Entry 2V8Q (X-ray diffraction, 2.10 A resolution); this record covers chains A and E of the 3 polymer chains in the assembly.

[Chain A]
Molecule: 5'-amp-activated protein kinase catalytic subunit alpha-1
Source organism: Rattus norvegicus
Notes: EC 2.7.11.1
Reference sequence: P54645 (AAPK1_RAT); residues 396-548 here = UniProt positions 396-548
Amino-acid sequence (157 residues; numbered 392 to 548; the number before each row is that of its first residue):
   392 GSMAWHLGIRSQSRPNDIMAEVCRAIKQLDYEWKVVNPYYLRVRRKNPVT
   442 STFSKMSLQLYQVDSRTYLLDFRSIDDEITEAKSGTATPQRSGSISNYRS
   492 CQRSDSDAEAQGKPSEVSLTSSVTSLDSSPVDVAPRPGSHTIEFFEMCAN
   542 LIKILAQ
Not modelled in the structure: 392, 470-523

[Chain E]
Molecule: 5'-amp-activated protein kinase subunit gamma-1
Source organism: Rattus norvegicus
Reference sequence: P80385 (AAKG1_RAT); residue numbers follow UniProt; this construct covers 1-330
Amino-acid sequence (330 residues; numbered 1 to 330; the number before each row is that of its first residue):
     1 MESVAAESAPAPENEHSQETPESNSSVYTTFMKSHRCYDLIPTSSKLVVF
    51 DTSLQVKKAFFALVTNGVRAAPLWDSKKQSFVGMLTITDFINILHRYYKS
   101 ALVQIYELEEHKIETWREVYLQDSFKPLVCISPNASLFDAVSSLIRNKIH
   151 RLPVIDPESGNTLYILTHKRILKFLKLFITEFPKPEFMSKSLEELQIGTY
   201 ANIAMVRTTTPVYVALGIFVQHRVSALPVVDEKGRVVDIYSKFDVINLAA
   251 EKTYNNLDVSVTKALQHRSHYFEGVLKCYLHETLEAIINRLVEAEVHRLV
   301 VVDEHDVVKGIVSLSDILQALVLTGGEKKP
Not modelled in the structure: 1-22, 327-330
Residues lining bound ligands:
  - adenosine monophosphate (AMP), molecule 1: R69, K169, I239, S241, F243, D244, R268, F272, G274, V275, L276, V296, H297, R298, L299, V300
  - adenosine monophosphate (AMP), molecule 2: M84, T86, T88, D89, P127, L128, V129, K148, I149, H150, R151, L152, P153, K242
  - adenosine monophosphate (AMP), molecule 3: H150, G198, T199, N202, I203, A204, R223, V224, S225, A226, L227, P228, H297, I311, S313, S315, D316

[How chain A and chain E interact]
Residue-residue contacts - 34 pairs, chain A then chain E:
  S393(A) - T65(E)
  S393(A) - N66(E)  hydrogen bond
  N438(A) - Q79(E)  hydrogen bond
  V440(A) - K77(E)
  V440(A) - K78(E)
  V440(A) - Q79(E)
  T441(A) - Q79(E)
  V524(A) - L128(E)
  V524(A) - V129(E)
  V524(A) - C130(E)  hydrogen bond (backbone-backbone)
  A525(A) - L128(E)
  P526(A) - L128(E)  hydrophobic
  P526(A) - C130(E)  hydrophobic
  P526(A) - I155(E)  hydrophobic
  R527(A) - P157(E)  hydrogen bond (side chain-backbone)
  P528(A) - Q79(E)
  P528(A) - S80(E)
  G529(A) - W74(E)
  G529(A) - Q79(E)  hydrogen bond (backbone-backbone)
  G529(A) - G160(E)
  S530(A) - W74(E)
  S530(A) - F81(E)
  S530(A) - S159(E)
  S530(A) - G160(E)
  S530(A) - N161(E)  hydrogen bond
  H531(A) - S159(E)  hydrogen bond (backbone-backbone)
  H531(A) - N161(E)
  T532(A) - N161(E)  hydrogen bond
  I533(A) - W74(E)
  I533(A) - F81(E)  hydrophobic
  E534(A) - Q79(E)
  E537(A) - W74(E)  hydrogen bond
  E537(A) - S76(E)  hydrogen bond
  E537(A) - Q79(E)  hydrogen bond
Other interface residues (no listed pair), chain E (19 interface residues in all): V49, D51

[In short]
16 residues of chain A and 19 residues of chain E are in contact; the contacts include 11 hydrogen bonds.
Polar pairs include S393(A)-N66(E), N438(A)-Q79(E) and R527(A)-P157(E). Ligands of chain E: 3 copies of
adenosine monophosphate.
Chain A is 5'-amp-activated protein kinase catalytic subunit alpha-1 and chain E is 5'-amp-activated protein
kinase subunit gamma-1, both from Rattus norvegicus; the structure, Crystal structure of the regulatory
fragment of mammalian AMPK in complexes with AMP, was determined by X-ray diffraction (same publication as
2V92 and 2V9J).
